Entry 7MUS (electron microscopy, 4.60 A resolution (low resolution: residue-level contacts below are approximate; hydrogen-bond / salt-bridge calls are withheld)); this record covers chains GD and BC of the 205 polymer chains in the assembly.

# Chain GD
Protein: DotD
Organism: Legionella pneumophila
UniProtKB: O52183 (O52183_LEGPN); residues 1-163 here = UniProt positions 1-163
Amino-acid sequence (163 residues; each row starts with the number of its first residue):
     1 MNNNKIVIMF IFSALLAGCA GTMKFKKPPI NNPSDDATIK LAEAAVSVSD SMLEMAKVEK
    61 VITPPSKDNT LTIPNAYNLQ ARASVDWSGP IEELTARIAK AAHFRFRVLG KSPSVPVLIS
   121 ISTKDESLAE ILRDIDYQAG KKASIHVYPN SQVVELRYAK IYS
Disordered / not traced: 1-22, 163
From the paper describing this entry:
  - post-translational modification sites: Cys19 (citing earlier work)

# Chain BC
Protein: DotC
Organism: Legionella pneumophila
UniProtKB: O52184 (O52184_LEGPN); residues 2-304 here correspond to UniProt positions 1-303 (UniProt number = residue number - 1)
Amino-acid sequence (303 residues; numbered 2 to 304; the number before each row is that of its first residue):
     2 MRKFILSLSI LLSALLVACS SRNHYGDTGS LAGLQAMADS KYTRAQKKQK MGKIREMALK
    62 ETALSVGAQA GLAWRAKIID EQLNKQARNL DAIYDFNSLV LEHNILPPVL LEGRNTLNLA
   122 DAQSIRISDR TYKVAKQAHF ITTPPTWRQY LWMDYVKPEA PNVTLLPKTK AEKEIWCIYT
   182 ERGWKNGIDQ ANTILEENIA RIKEDFGGMI LYRKLLAMNM VSPPYVSHTD LGVTGDGSEI
   242 HIDDRVLRIT ALPELNVNSA EWRAAVAKDE NALERFKNME KLANQAKIVI TNKSWQPIIA
   302 PVS
Disordered / not traced: 2-60, 270-304

# How chain GD and chain BC interact
Pairs across the interface (37):
  Asp35(GD) - Arg76(BC)
  Asp36(GD) - Arg76(BC)
  Asp36(GD) - Asn193(BC)
  Ala37(GD) - Ile80(BC)
  Ala37(GD) - Leu196(BC)
  Thr38(GD) - Gln83(BC)
  Lys40(GD) - Leu196(BC)
  Lys40(GD) - Glu197(BC)
  Lys40(GD) - Ile200(BC)
  Leu41(GD) - Ile200(BC)
  Ala44(GD) - Lys204(BC)
  Ser47(GD) - Lys204(BC)
  Val48(GD) - Lys204(BC)
  Val48(GD) - Phe207(BC)
  Glu54(GD) - Lys215(BC)
  Met55(GD) - Ile211(BC)
  Met55(GD) - Arg214(BC)
  Met55(GD) - Lys215(BC)
  Val58(GD) - Lys215(BC)
  Val58(GD) - Ala266(BC)
  Val61(GD) - Val267(BC)
  Asp86(GD) - Arg89(BC)
  Ser88(GD) - Arg89(BC)
  Val115(GD) - Asn105(BC)
  Val115(GD) - Thr143(BC)
  Leu118(GD) - Asn98(BC)
  Ser120(GD) - Arg89(BC)
  Ser122(GD) - Arg89(BC)
  Lys142(GD) - Asn105(BC)
  Lys160(GD) - Arg246(BC)
  Ile161(GD) - Arg246(BC)
  Tyr162(GD) - Glu103(BC)
  Tyr162(GD) - His104(BC)
  Tyr162(GD) - Asn105(BC)
  Tyr162(GD) - His229(BC)
  Tyr162(GD) - Arg246(BC)
  Tyr162(GD) - Leu248(BC)
Also at the interface, not in a pair above, chain GD (28 interface residues in all): Ala45, Met52, Ile62, Trp87, Ile119
Also at the interface, not in a pair above, chain BC (29 interface residues in all): Asp92, Ile94, Tyr95, Met219, Arg264, Ala265

# Overview
28 residues of chain GD face 29 of chain BC across their interface. The paper reports a modification site at
Cys19(GD).
Here chain GD is DotD and chain BC is DotC, both from Legionella pneumophila. Entry 7MUS (Reconstruction of
the Legionella pneumophila Dot/Icm T4SS 3DVA Map 2) was determined by electron microscopy together with 7MUC,
7MUD, 7MUE, 7MUQ, 7MUV, 7MUW and 7MUY from the same study.
